PDB entry 6S1D | X-ray diffraction, 2.65 A resolution | chain A

[Chain A]
Molecule: Thaumatin-1
From: Thaumatococcus daniellii
UniProtKB: P02883 (THM1_THADA); residue numbers follow UniProt; this construct covers 1-207
Chain sequence (207 residues; row label = number of the first residue in the row):
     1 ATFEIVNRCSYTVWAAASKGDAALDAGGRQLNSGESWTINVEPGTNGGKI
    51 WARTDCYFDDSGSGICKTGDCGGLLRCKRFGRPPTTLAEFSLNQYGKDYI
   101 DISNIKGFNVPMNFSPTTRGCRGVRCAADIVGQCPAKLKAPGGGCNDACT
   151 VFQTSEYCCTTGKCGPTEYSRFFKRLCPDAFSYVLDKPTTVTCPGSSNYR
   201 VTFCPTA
Disulfides: C9-C204, C56-C66, C71-C77, C121-C193, C126-C177, C134-C145, C149-C158, C159-C164

[Overview]
Chain A is Thaumatin-1 (Thaumatococcus daniellii); the structure, Structure of thaumatin, was determined by
X-ray diffraction, deposited together with 6S19, 6S1E and 6S1G.
